7QNG - chains A and C of the 4 polymer chains in the assembly; structure by X-ray diffraction, 2.70 A resolution.

[Chain A]
Protein: Tapasin
Source organism: Homo sapiens
Reference sequence: O15533 (TPSN_HUMAN); residues -19 to 380 here correspond to UniProt positions 1-400 (UniProt number = residue number + 20)
Sequence (419 residues; row label = number of the first residue in the row; note: 18 numbers in that range are skipped by the numbering (no residue carries them; nothing is unmodelled there); numbers below 1 keep their minus sign (Met-19 is residue -19)):
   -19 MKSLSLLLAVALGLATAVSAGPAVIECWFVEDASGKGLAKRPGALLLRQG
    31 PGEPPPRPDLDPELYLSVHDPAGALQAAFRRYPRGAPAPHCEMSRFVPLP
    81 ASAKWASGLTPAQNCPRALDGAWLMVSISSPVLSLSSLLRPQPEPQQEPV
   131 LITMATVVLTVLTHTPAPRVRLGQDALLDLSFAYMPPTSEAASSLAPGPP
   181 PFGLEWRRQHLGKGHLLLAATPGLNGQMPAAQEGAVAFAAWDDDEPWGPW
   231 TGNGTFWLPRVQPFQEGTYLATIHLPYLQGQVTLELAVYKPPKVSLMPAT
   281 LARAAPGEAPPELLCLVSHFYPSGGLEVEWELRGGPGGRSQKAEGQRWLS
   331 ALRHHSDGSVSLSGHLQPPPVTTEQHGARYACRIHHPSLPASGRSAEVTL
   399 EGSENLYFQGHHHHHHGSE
Unresolved in the structure: -19 to 0, 284-288, 400-417
Cystine bridges: Cys7-Cys71, Cys295-Cys362
Covalent attachments: N-acetylglucosamine (NAG) linked to Asn233
Differences from the reference sequence: conflict Arg240 (Thr260 in O15533); expression tag (400-417)
Swiss-Prot annotation at these positions:
  - glycosylation: Asn233 (N-linked (GlcNAc...) asparagine)
What the authors report for this chain:
  - contacts within the chain: His70-Glu72 (hydrogen bond)
  - mutagenesis - L18W: unchanged expression in response to MHC I
  - mutagenesis - E307A: decreased expression

[Chain C]
Protein: H-2 class I histocompatibility antigen, D-B alpha chain
Source organism: Mus musculus
Reference sequence: P01899 (HA11_MOUSE); residues 1-276 here correspond to UniProt positions 25-300 (UniProt number = residue number + 24)
Sequence (277 residues; numbered 0 to 276; the number before each row is that of its first residue; numbering starts at 0):
     0 MGPHSMRYFETAVSRPGLEEPRYISVGYVDNKEFVRFDSDAENPRYEPRA
    50 PWMEQEGPEYWERETQKAKGQEQWFRVSLRNLLGYYNQSAGGSHTLQQMS
   100 GCDLGSDWRLLRGYLQFAYEGRDYIALNEDLKTWTAADMAAQITRRKWEQ
   150 SGAAEHYKAYLEGECVEWLHRYLKNGNATLLRTDSPKAHVTHHPRSKGEV
   200 TLRCWALGFYPADITLTWQLNGEELTQDMELVETRPAGDGTFQKWASVVV
   250 PLGKEQNYTCRVYHEGLPEPLTLRWEP
Unresolved in the structure: 0, 89-90
Cystine bridges: Cys101-Cys164, Cys203-Cys259
Differences from the reference sequence: initiating methionine (0)

[Chain A / chain C interface]
Contacting residue pairs (53; chain A residue first):
  Val10(A) with Ile142(C), hydrophobic
  Asp12(A) with Lys146(C), salt bridge
  Lys16(A) with Asn80(C), hydrogen bond (backbone-side chain)
  Gly17(A) with Asn80(C)
  Leu18(A) with Ala139(C), hydrophobic
  Lys20(A) with Tyr84(C), hydrogen bond (side chain-backbone); Asn86(C)
  Glu72(A) with Tyr84(C), hydrogen bond; Met138(C)
  Ser74(A) with Met138(C), hydrogen bond
  Phe76(A) with Arg145(C)
  Val77(A) with Gln149(C)
  Leu79(A) with Glu148(C); Gln149(C)
  Ser82(A) with Lys131(C); Thr132(C); Glu148(C)
  Ala83(A) with Thr132(C)
  Met105(A) with Met138(C), hydrophobic; Arg145(C)
  Ser107(A) with Met138(C)
  Arg187(A) with Asn127(C), hydrogen bond; Thr134(C), hydrogen bond
  Gln189(A) with Gln115(C); Asp122(C); Ala125(C); Thr134(C)
  His190(A) with Asp122(C)
  Leu191(A) with Asp122(C), hydrogen bond (backbone-side chain)
  Gly192(A) with Gln115(C), hydrogen bond (backbone-side chain); Asp122(C), hydrogen bond (backbone-side chain)
  Leu250(A) with Thr134(C); Ala135(C); Ala136(C), hydrophobic
  Gln261(A) with Ala135(C), hydrogen bond (side chain-backbone); Ala136(C), hydrogen bond (side chain-backbone); Arg144(C), hydrogen bond
  Thr263(A) with Ala136(C)
  Glu265(A) with Arg121(C), salt bridge
  Leu281(A) with Pro193(C), hydrophobic
  His299(A) with Gln226(C)
  Leu332(A) with Val231(C)
  Arg333(A) with Glu229(C), salt bridge; Leu230(C)
  His334(A) with Met228(C); Glu229(C); Leu230(C), hydrogen bond (backbone-backbone); Glu232(C), salt bridge
  His335(A) with Asp227(C); Met228(C), hydrogen bond (side chain-backbone); Glu229(C)
  Ser336(A) with Thr225(C), hydrogen bond (side chain-backbone)
  Glu399(A) with Lys196(C), salt bridge
Also at the interface, not in a pair above, chain A (39 interface residues in all): Met73, Gly194, Thr248, Gln259, Met277, Leu296, Ser341
Also at the interface, not in a pair above, chain C (37 interface residues in all): Arg111, Gly120, Gln141, Arg194, Ser195, Trp244
Interface features reported in the paper:
  - pairs named by the authors: Asp12(A)-Lys146(C) (salt bridge), Lys16(A)-Asn80(C) (backbone contact), Lys20(A)-Tyr84(C) (hydrogen bond), Glu72(A)-Tyr84(C) (hydrogen bond), Arg333(A)-Glu229(C), Ser336(A)-Thr225(C) (hydrogen bond)
  - interface residues, chain A: Glu11(A), Leu18(A), Gln261(A)
  - hot spots on chain A (mutagenesis) - R187E (55 +/- 13%), Q261A (65 +/- 6%): decreased expression in response to MHC I

[Summary]
Chain A and chain C form an interface of 39 and 37 residues respectively; the contacts include 15 hydrogen
bonds and 5 salt bridges. Polar pairs include Asp12(A)-Lys146(C), Glu265(A)-Arg121(C) and Arg333(A)-Glu229(C).
The authors report a salt bridge between Asp12(A) and Lys146(C); a backbone contact between Lys16(A) and
Asn80(C); hydrogen bonds between Lys20(A) and Tyr84(C), Glu72(A) and Tyr84(C) and Ser336(A) and Thr225(C).
From the paper: R187E and Q261A of chain A reduce expression in response to MHC I; interface residues
Glu11(A), Leu18(A) and Gln261(A); 4 substitutions were tested in all.
Chain A is Tapasin (Homo sapiens) and chain C is H-2 class I histocompatibility antigen, D-B alpha chain (Mus
musculus); the structure, Structure of a MHC I-Tapasin-ERp57 complex, was determined by X-ray diffraction.
